Entry 2JXM (solution NMR); this record covers chains A and B.

# Chain A
Molecule: Plastocyanin
Organism: Prochlorothrix hollandica
UniProtKB: P50057 (PLAS_PROHO); residues 1-97 here correspond to UniProt positions 35-131 (UniProt number = residue number + 34)
Amino-acid sequence (97 residues; each row starts with the number of its first residue):
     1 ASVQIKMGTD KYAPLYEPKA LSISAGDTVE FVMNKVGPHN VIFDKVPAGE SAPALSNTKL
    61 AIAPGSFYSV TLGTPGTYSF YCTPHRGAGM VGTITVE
Sequence notes: engineered mutation Ser-2 (Thr36 in P50057)
Bound ions: Cu ion: His-39, His-85
UniProt features mapped onto this chain:
  - binding site (Cu cation): His-39, Cys-82, His-85, Met-90
Reported in the primary citation:
  - Cu ion coordination: His-85
  - mutagenesis - Y12G/P14L: unchanged binding to Cytochrome f (chain B)

# Chain B
Molecule: Cytochrome f
Organism: Prochlorothrix hollandica
UniProtKB: Q8RN59 (Q8RN59_PROHO); residues 1-249 here correspond to UniProt positions 47-295 (UniProt number = residue number + 46)
Amino-acid sequence (249 residues; row label = number of the first residue in the row):
     1 YPFYAQYNYD SPREATGKIV CANCHLAKKT VEIEVPQAVL PDTVFKAVVK VPYDLDIQQV
    61 QADGSPSGLN VGAVLMLPEG FKLAPPERVD EELMEEVGDF YYLVTPYSET DENILLAGPL
   121 PGEDYQEMIF PILSPNPATD AGVYFGKYSI HLGGNRGRGQ VYPTGELSNN NAFSASIAGT
   181 IAAIEDNGFG FDVTIQPEDG DAVVTSILPG PELIVAVGDT VEAGQLLTTN PNVGGFGQMD
   241 SEIVLQSSS
Bound ions: heme c Fe: Tyr-1, His-25
Residues lining bound ligands: heme c (HEC): Tyr-1, Pro-2, Tyr-4, Ala-5, Asn-8, Val-20, Cys-21, Cys-24, His-25, Gln-59, Ala-62, Gly-68, Leu-69, Asn-70, Val-71, Gly-72, Ala-73, Val-74, Pro-119, Asn-155, Gly-157, Arg-158, Gly-159, Gln-160, Val-161, Tyr-162, Pro-163, Ser-168
Reported in the primary citation:
  - binding site for heme c: Tyr-1

# How chain A and chain B interact
Pairs across the interface (21):
  Tyr-12(A) with Phe-3(B)
  Pro-14(A) with Phe-3(B)
  Val-36(A) with Phe-3(B)
  Gly-37(A) with Pro-119(B)
  Pro-38(A) with Tyr-1(B); Pro-119(B)
  Thr-58(A) with Gln-61(B); Asp-63(B)
  Leu-60(A) with Asn-70(B)
  Ile-62(A) with Asn-70(B); Pro-119(B); Pro-121(B)
  Pro-64(A) with Tyr-102(B)
  Thr-83(A) with Ala-62(B)
  Pro-84(A) with Tyr-1(B); Tyr-4(B)
  His-85(A) with Tyr-1(B); Tyr-4(B)
  Gly-87(A) with Thr-164(B)
  Ala-88(A) with Phe-3(B); Tyr-4(B)
Also at the interface, not in a pair above, chain A (15 interface residues in all): Arg-86
Also at the interface, not in a pair above, chain B (13 interface residues in all): Thr-105, Leu-120
The authors on this interface:
  - pairs named by the authors: Thr-58(A)/Asp-63(B), His-85(A)/Tyr-1(B)
  - interface residues, chain A: Tyr-12(A), Pro-14(A)

# Summary
The interface between chain A and chain B involves 15 residues on one side and 13 on the other. The authors
report contacts between Thr-58(A) and Asp-63(B) and His-85(A) and Tyr-1(B). From the paper: a binding site for
heme c at Tyr-1(B); Y12G/P14L of chain A leave binding to Cytochrome f (chain B) unchanged.
Here chain A is Plastocyanin and chain B is Cytochrome f, both from Prochlorothrix hollandica. Entry 2JXM
(Ensemble of twenty structures of the Prochlorothrix hollandica plastocyanin- cytochrome f complex) was
determined by solution NMR.
